PDB entry 6FVU | electron microscopy, 4.50 A resolution (low resolution: residue-level contacts below are approximate; hydrogen-bond / salt-bridge calls are withheld) | chains I and J of the 47 polymer chains in the assembly

== Chain I ==
Name: 26S proteasome regulatory subunit 4 homolog
From: Saccharomyces cerevisiae (strain ATCC 204508 / S288c)
Reference sequence: P40327 (PRS4_YEAST); numbering as in UniProt (aligned over 54-437)
Chain sequence (384 residues; each row starts with the number of its first residue):
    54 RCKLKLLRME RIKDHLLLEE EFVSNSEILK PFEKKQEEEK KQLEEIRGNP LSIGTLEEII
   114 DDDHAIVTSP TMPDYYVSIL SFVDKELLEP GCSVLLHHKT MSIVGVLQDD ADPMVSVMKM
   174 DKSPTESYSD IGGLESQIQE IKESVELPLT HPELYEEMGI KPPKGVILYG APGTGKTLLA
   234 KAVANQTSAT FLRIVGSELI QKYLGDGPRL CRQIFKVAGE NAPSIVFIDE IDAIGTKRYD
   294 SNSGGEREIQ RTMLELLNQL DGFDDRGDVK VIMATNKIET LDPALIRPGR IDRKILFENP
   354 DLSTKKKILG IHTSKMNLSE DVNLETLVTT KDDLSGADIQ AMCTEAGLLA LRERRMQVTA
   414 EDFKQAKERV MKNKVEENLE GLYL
Ligand contacts: ATP (adenosine-5'-triphosphate): E179, D183, I184, G185, G186, A224, P225, G226, T227, G228, K229, T230, L231, L232, I361, I364, H365, G389, A390, Q393
UniProt features mapped onto this chain:
  - binding site (ATP): G223 to T230
  - cross-link (Glycyl lysine isopeptide (Lys-Gly)): K234 (interchain with G-Cter in ubiquitin), K255 (interchain with G-Cter in ubiquitin), K290 (interchain with G-Cter in ubiquitin)
  - mutagenesis: K229 (K229Q: 73% loss of ATPase activity)
From the paper describing this entry:
  - mutagenesis - R407C: unchanged growth

== Chain J ==
Name: 26S proteasome regulatory subunit 8 homolog
From: Saccharomyces cerevisiae (strain ATCC 204508 / S288c)
Reference sequence: Q01939 (PRS8_YEAST); residue numbers follow UniProt; this construct covers 1-405
Chain sequence (405 residues; each row starts with the number of its first residue):
     1 MTAAVTSSNI VLETHESGIK PYFEQKIQET ELKIRSKTEN VRRLEAQRNA LNDKVRFIKD
    61 ELRLLQEPGS YVGEVIKIVS DKKVLVKVQP EGKYIVDVAK DINVKDLKAS QRVCLRSDSY
   121 MLHKVLENKA DPLVSLMMVE KVPDSTYDMV GGLTKQIKEI KEVIELPVKH PELFESLGIA
   181 QPKGVILYGP PGTGKTLLAR AVAHHTDCKF IRVSGAELVQ KYIGEGSRMV RELFVMAREH
   241 APSIIFMDEI DSIGSTRVEG SGGGDSEVQR TMLELLNQLD GFETSKNIKI IMATNRLDIL
   301 DPALLRPGRI DRKIEFPPPS VAARAEILRI HSRKMNLTRG INLRKVAEKM NGCSGADVKG
   361 VCTEAGMYAL RERRIHVTQE DFELAVGKVM NKNQETAISV AKLFK
Ligand contacts: ADP (adenosine-5'-diphosphate): M149, V150, G151, P191, G192, T193, G194, K195, T196, L197, I327, I330, H331, G355, K359
UniProt features mapped onto this chain:
  - binding site (ATP): G189 to T196
  - modified residue: T2 (N-acetylthreonine)

== Chain I / chain J interface ==
Pairs across the interface - 89 pairs, chain I then chain J:
  E97(I) - K83(J)
  N102(I) - D97(J)
  P103(I) - I95(J)
  P103(I) - S119(J)
  L104(I) - Y94(J)
  L104(I) - I95(J)
  S105(I) - Y94(J)
  I106(I) - L85(J)
  I106(I) - K93(J)
  I106(I) - I95(J)
  T124(I) - Y94(J)
  L148(I) - I95(J)
  L160(I) - D81(J)
  Q161(I) - K77(J)
  Q161(I) - L85(J)
  Q161(I) - I95(J)
  P166(I) - E232(J)
  M167(I) - R228(J)
  S169(I) - R231(J)
  S169(I) - E232(J)
  V170(I) - R231(J)
  V170(I) - E232(J)
  K172(I) - R231(J)
  M173(I) - R231(J)
  D174(I) - R231(J)
  D174(I) - R238(J)
  D174(I) - F282(J)
  K175(I) - Q278(J)
  K175(I) - F282(J)
  P177(I) - Q278(J)
  T178(I) - Q278(J)
  T178(I) - G281(J)
  E179(I) - Q278(J)
  P225(I) - R306(J)
  K234(I) - E274(J)
  K234(I) - N277(J)
  K234(I) - Q278(J)
  R246(I) - E274(J)
  R246(I) - L275(J)
  V248(I) - T271(J)
  S250(I) - E267(J)
  S250(I) - T271(J)
  E251(I) - S227(J)
  E251(I) - T271(J)
  I253(I) - E267(J)
  Q254(I) - E225(J)
  Q254(I) - R228(J)
  Y256(I) - E225(J)
  D259(I) - R228(J)
  D282(I) - E274(J)
  E283(I) - R270(J)
  E283(I) - E274(J)
  E283(I) - R306(J)
  D285(I) - R270(J)
  T289(I) - G260(J)
  T289(I) - S261(J)
  K290(I) - G260(J)
  K290(I) - S261(J)
  K290(I) - E267(J)
  K290(I) - R270(J)
  K290(I) - D301(J)
  R291(I) - G260(J)
  R291(I) - S261(J)
  R291(I) - E267(J)
  Y292(I) - S227(J)
  Y292(I) - T256(J)
  Y292(I) - G264(J)
  Y292(I) - E267(J)
  D293(I) - T256(J)
  D293(I) - R257(J)
  K368(I) - L177(J)
  K368(I) - G178(J)
  M369(I) - L177(J)
  M369(I) - G178(J)
  N370(I) - S176(J)
  N370(I) - L177(J)
  A390(I) - P307(J)
  D391(I) - P307(J)
  A394(I) - G308(J)
  T397(I) - I179(J)
  T397(I) - A180(J)
  L401(I) - D311(J)
  A403(I) - L177(J)
  L404(I) - E162(J)
  L404(I) - F174(J)
  M409(I) - L173(J)
  M409(I) - S176(J)
  M409(I) - L177(J)
  K427(I) - P307(J)
Other interface residues (no listed pair), chain I (62 interface residues in all): R100, D163, T230, K255, L263, S294, S388, E398, G400, R405, R408
Other interface residues (no listed pair), chain J (54 interface residues in all): G92, V96, Y120, V163, L166, G224, V230, E259, D280, E283, R309, R312

== In short ==
62 residues of chain I and 54 residues of chain J are in contact. Bound to chain I: ATP. Chain J binds ADP.
Curated annotation (UniProt) lists 8 ATP-binding residues and one mutagenesis site on chain I; 8 ATP-binding
residues on chain J. The paper reports that R407C of chain I leaves growth unchanged.
Chain I is 26S proteasome regulatory subunit 4 homolog and chain J is 26S proteasome regulatory subunit 8
homolog, both from Saccharomyces cerevisiae (strain ATCC 204508 / S288c); the structure, 26S proteasome, s2
state, was determined by electron microscopy together with 6FVW, 6FVT, 6FVV, 6FVX and 6FVY from the same
study.
